PDB entry 3VQ1 | X-ray diffraction, 2.70 A resolution | chains A and B of the 4 polymer chains in the assembly

== Chain A (and B) ==
Name: Toll-like receptor 4
Source organism: Mus musculus
Notes: chain B of this document is another copy of the same molecule, construct and numbering; everything in this record applies to it too
UniProt: Q9QUK6 (TLR4_MOUSE); residue numbers follow UniProt; this construct covers 22-627
Chain sequence (606 residues; each row starts with the number of its first residue):
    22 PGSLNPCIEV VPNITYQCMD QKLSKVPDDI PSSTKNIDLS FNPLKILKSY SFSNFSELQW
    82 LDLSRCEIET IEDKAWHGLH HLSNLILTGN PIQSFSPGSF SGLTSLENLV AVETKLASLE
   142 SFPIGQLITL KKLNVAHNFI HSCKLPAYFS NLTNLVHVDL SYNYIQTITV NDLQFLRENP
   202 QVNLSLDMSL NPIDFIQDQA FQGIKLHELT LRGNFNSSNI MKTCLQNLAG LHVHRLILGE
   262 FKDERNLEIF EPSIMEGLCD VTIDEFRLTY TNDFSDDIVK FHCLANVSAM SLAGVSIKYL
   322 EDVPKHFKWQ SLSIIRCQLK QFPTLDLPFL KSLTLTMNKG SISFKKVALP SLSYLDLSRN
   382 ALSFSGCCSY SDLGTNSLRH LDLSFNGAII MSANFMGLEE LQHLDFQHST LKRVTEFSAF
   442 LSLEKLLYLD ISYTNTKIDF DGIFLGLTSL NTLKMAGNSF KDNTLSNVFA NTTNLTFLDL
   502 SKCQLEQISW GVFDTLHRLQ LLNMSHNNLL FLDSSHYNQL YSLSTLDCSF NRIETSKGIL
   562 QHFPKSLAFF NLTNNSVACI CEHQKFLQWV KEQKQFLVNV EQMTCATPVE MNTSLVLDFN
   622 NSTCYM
Unresolved in the structure: 22-26, 610-612, 626-627
Disulfides: C28-C39, C280-C304, C388-C389, C580-C606, C582-C625
Covalent attachments: N-acetylglucosamine (NAG) linked to N204, N524
Ligand contacts:
  - LP4 / LP5, molecule 1: K263, Y291, Q339, K360
  - LP4 / LP5, molecule 2: S413, R434, E437, F438
  - N-acetylglucosamine (NAG; 2-acetamido-2-deoxy-beta-D-glucopyranose): S526, D548, S550, F551, N572, V599
Reported in the primary citation:
  - binding site for the ligand LP5: K360, R434, F438
  - binding site for the ligand LP4: K263
  - specificity-determining residues: K367, R434 (by similarity / conservation)

== How chain A and chain B interact ==
Pairs across the interface - 14 pairs, chain A then chain B:
  S362(A) with S386(B); I411(B)
  A382(A) with I411(B), hydrophobic
  S384(A) with S384(B), hydrogen bond
  S386(A) with S362(B)
  G408(A) with A409(B)
  T431(A) with T431(B)
  K433(A) with N407(B); T431(B)
  N456(A) with N456(B), hydrogen bond
  Q505(A) with Q505(B), hydrogen bond
  E507(A) with R553(B), salt bridge
  R553(A) with E507(B), salt bridge; R553(B)
Interface residues without a listed pair, chain A (16 interface residues in all): G361, A409, I411, N529, L531
Interface residues without a listed pair, chain B (15 interface residues in all): A382, G408, N529, L531

== Overview ==
16 residues of chain A face 15 of chain B across their interface, with 3 hydrogen bonds and 2 salt bridges.
Polar pairs include E507(A)-R553(B), S384(A)-S384(B) and N456(A)-N456(B). From the paper: a binding site for
the ligand LP5 at K360(A), R434(A) and F438(A); a binding site for the ligand LP4 at K263(A).
Chain A and chain B are both Toll-like receptor 4 (Mus musculus); the structure, Crystal structure of mouse
TLR4/MD-2/lipid IVa complex, was determined by X-ray diffraction (same publication as 3VQ2).
